PDB entry 6EQ1 | X-ray diffraction, 2.10 A resolution | chain B

[Chain B]
Molecule: Periplasmic alpha-galactoside-binding protein
Organism: Rhizobium radiobacter
UniProtKB: A0A083ZM57 (A0A083ZM57_RHIRD); residues 1-677 here correspond to UniProt positions 19-695 (UniProt number = residue number + 18)
Sequence (683 residues; each row starts with the number of its first residue):
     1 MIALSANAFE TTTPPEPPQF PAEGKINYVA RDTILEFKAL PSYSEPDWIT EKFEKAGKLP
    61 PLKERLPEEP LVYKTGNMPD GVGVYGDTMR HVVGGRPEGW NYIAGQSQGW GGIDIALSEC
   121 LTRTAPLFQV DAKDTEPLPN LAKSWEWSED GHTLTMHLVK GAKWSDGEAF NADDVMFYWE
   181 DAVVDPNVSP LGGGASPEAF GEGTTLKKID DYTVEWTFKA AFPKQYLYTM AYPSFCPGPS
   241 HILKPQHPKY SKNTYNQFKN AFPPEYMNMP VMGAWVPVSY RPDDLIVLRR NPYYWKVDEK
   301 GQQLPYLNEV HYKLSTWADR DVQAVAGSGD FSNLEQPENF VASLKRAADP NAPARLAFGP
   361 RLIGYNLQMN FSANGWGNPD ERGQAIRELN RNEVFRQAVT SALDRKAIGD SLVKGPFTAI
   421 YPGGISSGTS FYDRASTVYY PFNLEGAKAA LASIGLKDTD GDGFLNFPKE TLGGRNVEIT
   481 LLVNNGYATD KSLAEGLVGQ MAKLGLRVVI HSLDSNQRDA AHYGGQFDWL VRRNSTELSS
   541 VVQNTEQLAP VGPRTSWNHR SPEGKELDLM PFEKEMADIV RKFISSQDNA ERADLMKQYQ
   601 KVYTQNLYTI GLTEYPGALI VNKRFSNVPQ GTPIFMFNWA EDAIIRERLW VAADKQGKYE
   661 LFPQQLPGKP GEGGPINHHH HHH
Disordered / not traced: 1-7, 679-683
Construct notes: expression tag (678-683)
Disulfide bonds: C120-C236
Ion coordination: Ca2+ site 1: N308 (together with 1,2-ethanediol); Ca2+ site 2: D458, D460, D462, F464, N476
Reported in the primary citation:
  - binding site for beta-D-galactopyranose: W110, G111, G112, D114, W317, R320, E335, Y487, D519, R533, W639, E641
  - binding site for alpha-D-glucopyranose: R532
  - binding site for beta-D-fructofuranose: W639
  - specificity-determining residues: W639 (proposed by the authors, not directly observed)

[In short]
D458, D460, D462, F464 and N476 coordinate Ca2+ site 2. The paper reports a binding site for
beta-D-galactopyranose at W110, G111 and G112 among others; a binding site for alpha-D-glucopyranose at R532.
Chain B is Periplasmic alpha-galactoside-binding protein (Rhizobium radiobacter); the structure, Structure of
the periplasmic binding protein (PBP) MelB (Atu4661) in complex with stachyose from agrobacterium fabrum ...,
was determined by X-ray diffraction together with 6EQ8, 6EPY, 6EPZ and 6EQ0 from the same study.
